Entry 9K2B (X-ray diffraction, 2.45 A resolution); this record covers chains A and G of the 14 polymer chains in the assembly.

Chain A (and G):
Protein: ATP-dependent Clp protease proteolytic subunit
Organism: Staphylococcus aureus subsp. aureus Mu3
Notes: EC 3.4.21.92; chain G of this document is another copy of the same molecule, construct and numbering; everything in this record applies to it too
UniProtKB: A7WZR9 (CLPP_STAA1); residues 1-195 here = UniProt positions 1-195
Sequence (201 residues; row label = number of the first residue in the row):
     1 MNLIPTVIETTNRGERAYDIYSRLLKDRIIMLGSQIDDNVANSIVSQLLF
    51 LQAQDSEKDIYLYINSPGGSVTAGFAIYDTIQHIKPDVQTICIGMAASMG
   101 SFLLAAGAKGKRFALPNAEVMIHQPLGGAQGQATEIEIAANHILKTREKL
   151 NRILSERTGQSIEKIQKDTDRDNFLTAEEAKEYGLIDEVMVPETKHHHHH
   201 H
Unresolved in the structure: 1-2, 194-201 (chain G: 1-2, 9-15, 194-201)
Sequence notes: expression tag (196-201)
Metal / ion sites: Mg2+: Ile81, Ile84, Pro86
Small-molecule neighbours:
  - A1EEL ((6S,9AS)-6-[(2S)-butan-2-yl]-N-[(2S)-2-methylbutyl]-8-(naphthalen-1-ylmethyl)-4,7-bis(oxidanylidene)-3,6,9,9A-tetrahydro-2H-pyrazino[1,2-a]pyrimidine-1-carboxamide), molecule 1: Arg23, Leu24, Asp27, Ile29, Met31, Tyr61, Tyr63, Ile91, Ile93, Leu115, Met190, Glu193
  - A1EEL, molecule 2: Val45, Leu49, Phe50, Gln52, Ala53, His83
Swiss-Prot annotation at these positions:
  - active site: Ser98 (Nucleophile), His123

Interface between chain A and chain G:
Pairs across the interface (57; chain A residue first):
  Leu3(A) - Ile4(G)  hydrophobic
  Pro5(A) - Ser22(G)
  Pro5(A) - Leu25(G)  hydrophobic
  Pro5(A) - Ser43(G)
  Pro5(A) - Gln47(G)
  Thr6(A) - Asp19(G)
  Thr6(A) - Ser22(G)  hydrogen bond (backbone-side chain)
  Val7(A) - Leu25(G)  hydrophobic
  Val7(A) - Phe50(G)  hydrophobic
  Ile8(A) - Ala17(G)
  Ile8(A) - Tyr18(G)
  Glu9(A) - Phe50(G)
  Glu9(A) - Gln54(G)
  Ile20(A) - Ser46(G)
  Ile20(A) - Phe50(G)  hydrophobic
  Tyr21(A) - Asn39(G)
  Tyr21(A) - Asn42(G)
  Tyr21(A) - Ser43(G)  hydrogen bond (side chain-backbone)
  Tyr21(A) - Ser46(G)
  Arg23(A) - Phe50(G)
  Leu24(A) - Ser46(G)
  Ile29(A) - Leu49(G)  hydrophobic
  Met31(A) - Asn42(G)
  Met31(A) - Ser46(G)
  Gly33(A) - Asp38(G)
  Gly33(A) - Asn42(G)  hydrogen bond (backbone-side chain)
  Tyr63(A) - Asn42(G)  hydrogen bond
  Tyr63(A) - Val45(G)  hydrophobic
  Asn65(A) - Asp38(G)
  Asn65(A) - Asn42(G)  hydrogen bond
  Ile93(A) - Ala76(G)  hydrophobic
  Gly94(A) - Thr72(G)
  Gly94(A) - Ala76(G)
  Met95(A) - Asp38(G)
  Met95(A) - Thr72(G)
  Leu115(A) - Asp79(G)
  Pro116(A) - Asp79(G)
  Asn117(A) - Phe75(G)
  Asn117(A) - Tyr78(G)
  Asn117(A) - Asp79(G)  hydrogen bond (backbone-side chain)
  Asn117(A) - Lys149(G)  hydrogen bond (backbone-side chain)
  Asn117(A) - Ile153(G)
  Ala118(A) - Asp79(G)  hydrogen bond (backbone-side chain)
  Glu119(A) - Thr72(G)
  Glu119(A) - His142(G)  salt bridge
  Arg171(A) - Gln132(G)  hydrogen bond
  Arg171(A) - Thr134(G)
  Arg171(A) - Glu135(G)  salt bridge
  Arg171(A) - Ile138(G)
  Asp172(A) - Ile138(G)
  Phe174(A) - His142(G)
  Met190(A) - His83(G)
  Val191(A) - His83(G)
  Pro192(A) - Gln82(G)
  Glu193(A) - Gln52(G)  hydrogen bond
  Glu193(A) - His83(G)  hydrogen bond (backbone-backbone)
  Glu193(A) - Lys85(G)  hydrogen bond (backbone-side chain)
Other interface residues (no listed pair), chain A (32 interface residues in all): Pro67, Glu179
Other interface residues (no listed pair), chain G (36 interface residues in all): Ala41, Thr80, Lys145, Thr146

Summary:
32 residues of chain A and 36 residues of chain G are in contact, with 12 hydrogen bonds and 2 salt bridges.
Polar contacts include Glu119(A)-His142(G), Arg171(A)-Glu135(G) and Thr6(A)-Ser22(G). Bound to chain A:
compound A1EEL.
Both chains are ATP-dependent Clp protease proteolytic subunit (Staphylococcus aureus subsp. aureus Mu3).
Entry 9K2B (Structure of ClpP from Staphylococcus aureus in complex with ZY18) was determined by X-ray
diffraction together with 9K2A, 9K2C, 9K2D and 9K2K from the same study.
